4PRI - chains A and C of the 5 polymer chains in the assembly; structure by X-ray diffraction, 2.40 A resolution.

== Chain A ==
Name: MHC class I antigen
Source organism: Homo sapiens
UniProtKB: C5MK56 (C5MK56_HUMAN); residues 1-276 here correspond to UniProt positions 25-300 (UniProt number = residue number + 24)
Amino-acid sequence (276 residues; each row starts with the number of its first residue):
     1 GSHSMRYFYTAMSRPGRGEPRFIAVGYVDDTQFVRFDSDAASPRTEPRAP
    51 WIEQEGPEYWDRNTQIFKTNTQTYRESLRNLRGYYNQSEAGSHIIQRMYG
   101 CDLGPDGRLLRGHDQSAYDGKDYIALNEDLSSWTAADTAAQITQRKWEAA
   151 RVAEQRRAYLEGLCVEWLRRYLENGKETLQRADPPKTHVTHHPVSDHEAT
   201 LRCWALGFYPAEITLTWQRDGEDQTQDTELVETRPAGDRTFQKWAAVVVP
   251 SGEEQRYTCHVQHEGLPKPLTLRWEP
Cystine bridges: Cys101-Cys164, Cys203-Cys259
From the paper describing this entry:
  - contacts within the chain: Arg97-Arg156

== Chain C ==
Name: Epstein-Barr nuclear antigen 1
UniProtKB: P03211 (EBNA1_EBVB9); residues 1-11 here correspond to UniProt positions 407-417 (UniProt number = residue number + 406)
Amino-acid sequence (11 residues; row label = number of the first residue in the row):
     1 HPVGEADYFEY

== How chain A and chain C interact ==
Residue-residue contacts (45):
  Met5(A) with His1(C)
  Tyr7(A) with His1(C), hydrogen bond (side chain-backbone); Pro2(C)
  Tyr9(A) with Val3(C)
  Tyr59(A) with His1(C)
  Arg62(A) with His1(C), hydrogen bond
  Asn63(A) with Pro2(C)
  Ile66(A) with Pro2(C); Val3(C); Gly4(C)
  Phe67(A) with Pro2(C), hydrophobic
  Asn70(A) with Glu5(C)
  Thr73(A) with Glu10(C)
  Tyr74(A) with Tyr11(C), hydrogen bond
  Glu76(A) with Glu10(C)
  Ser77(A) with Glu10(C); Tyr11(C), hydrogen bond (side chain-backbone)
  Asn80(A) with Tyr11(C), hydrogen bond (side chain-backbone)
  Leu81(A) with Tyr11(C), hydrophobic
  Tyr84(A) with Tyr11(C), hydrogen bond (side chain-backbone)
  Ile95(A) with Tyr11(C)
  Arg97(A) with Val3(C); Glu5(C), salt bridge; Tyr11(C)
  Tyr99(A) with Pro2(C); Val3(C), hydrogen bond (side chain-backbone)
  Ser116(A) with Tyr11(C), hydrogen bond
  Tyr123(A) with Tyr11(C), hydrophobic
  Thr143(A) with Tyr11(C), hydrogen bond (side chain-backbone)
  Lys146(A) with Glu10(C); Tyr11(C)
  Trp147(A) with Glu10(C), hydrogen bond (side chain-backbone); Tyr11(C), hydrophobic
  Ala150(A) with Tyr8(C); Phe9(C)
  Val152(A) with Phe9(C), hydrophobic
  Gln155(A) with Ala6(C); Phe9(C)
  Arg156(A) with Val3(C); Glu5(C), salt bridge
  Tyr159(A) with His1(C), hydrogen bond (side chain-backbone); Pro2(C); Val3(C), hydrophobic
  Trp167(A) with His1(C)
  Tyr171(A) with His1(C), hydrogen bond (side chain-backbone)
Other interface residues (no listed pair), chain A (33 interface residues in all): Ile124, Leu163
Other interface residues (no listed pair), chain C (11 interface residues in all): Asp7
Interface features reported in the paper:
  - pairs named by the authors: Arg97(A)-Glu5(C) (hydrogen bond)

== In short ==
Chain A and chain C form an interface of 33 and 11 residues respectively, with 12 hydrogen bonds and 2 salt
bridges. Polar pairs include Arg97(A)-Glu5(C), Arg156(A)-Glu5(C) and Tyr7(A)-His1(C). The authors report a
hydrogen bond between Arg97(A) and Glu5(C). From the paper: contacts within the chain involving Arg156(A) and
Arg97(A).
Here chain A is MHC class I antigen (Homo sapiens) and chain C is Epstein-Barr nuclear antigen 1. Entry 4PRI
(Crystal structure of TK3 TCR-HLA-B*35:08-HPVG complex) was determined by X-ray diffraction (same publication
as 4PR5, 4PRA, 4PRB, 4PRD, 4PRE, 4PRH, 4PRN and 4PRP).
